Entry 5LRS (X-ray diffraction, 2.90 A resolution); this record covers chains A and C of the 4 polymer chains in the assembly.

# Chain A
Name: Listeriolysin positive regulatory factor A
Organism: Listeria monocytogenes
UniProtKB: Q4TVQ0 (Q4TVQ0_LISMN); residues 1-237 here = UniProt positions 1-237
Amino-acid sequence (237 residues; each row starts with the number of its first residue):
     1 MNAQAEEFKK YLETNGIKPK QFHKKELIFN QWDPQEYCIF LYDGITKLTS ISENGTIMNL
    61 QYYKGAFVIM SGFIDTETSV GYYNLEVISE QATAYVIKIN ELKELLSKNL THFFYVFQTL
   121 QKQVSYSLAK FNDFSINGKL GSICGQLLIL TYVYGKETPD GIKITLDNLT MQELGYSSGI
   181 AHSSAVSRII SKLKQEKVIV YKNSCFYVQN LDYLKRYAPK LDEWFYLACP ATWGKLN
Unresolved in the structure: 1
Small-molecule neighbours: glutathione (GSH): Gln61, Tyr62, Tyr63, Lys64, Gly65, Ala66, Phe67, Lys122, Gln123, Tyr126, Lys130, Ile149, Leu150, Val153, Tyr154, Trp224, Cys229
What the authors report for this chain:
  - binding site for the 30-nt DNA strand (chain C): His182, Ser184, Ser187, Arg188, Lys194, Tyr201
  - mutagenesis - Y154C: decreased expression in response to host cytosol (citing earlier work)

# Chain C
Molecule: 30-nt DNA strand
Sequence (30 nucleotides; numbered -15 to 15; 1 number in that range is skipped by the numbering (no residue carries it; nothing is unmodelled there); the number before each row is that of its first residue; numbers below 1 keep their minus sign (DT-15 is residue -15)):
   -15 TTGAGGCATT AACAT
     1 TTGTTAACGA CGATA

# Chain A / chain C interface
Pairs across the interface (10):
  Thr170(A) - DA-8(C)  phosphate contact
  Met171(A) - DA-8(C)  hydrogen bond to the phosphate
  Met171(A) - DT-7(C)  phosphate contact
  Ser184(A) - DT-6(C)  base contact
  Ser187(A) - DT-7(C)  hydrogen bond to the phosphate
  Ser187(A) - DT-6(C)  base contact
  Arg188(A) - DA-4(C)  base contact
  Ser191(A) - DT-6(C)  hydrogen bond to the phosphate
  Lys194(A) - DT-7(C)  salt bridge to the phosphate
  Tyr201(A) - DA-8(C)  phosphate contact
Interface residues without a listed pair, chain C (6 interface residues in all): DC-9, DA-5

# In short
8 residues of chain A and 6 residues of chain C are in contact; the contacts include 3 hydrogen bonds and 1
salt bridge. Among the polar pairs are Met171(A)-DA-8(C), Ser187(A)-DT-7(C) and Ser191(A)-DT-6(C). The paper
reports a binding site for the 30-nt DNA strand (chain C) at His182(A), Ser184(A) and Ser187(A) among others;
Y154C of chain A reduces expression in response to host cytosol.
Here chain A is Listeriolysin positive regulatory factor A (Listeria monocytogenes) and chain C is a 30-nt DNA
strand. Entry 5LRS (The Transcriptional Regulator PrfA from Listeria Monocytogenes in complex with glutathione
and a 30-bp operator PrfA-box ...) was determined by X-ray diffraction, deposited together with 5LEJ and 5LEK.
